PDB entry 1KI6 | X-ray diffraction, 2.37 A resolution | chains A and B

# Chain A
Molecule: Thymidine kinase
Source organism: Herpes simplex virus (type 1 / strain 17)
Notes: EC 2.7.1.21
UniProt: P03176 (KITH_HHV11); residue numbers follow UniProt; this construct covers 46-376
Chain sequence (331 residues; each row starts with the number of its first residue):
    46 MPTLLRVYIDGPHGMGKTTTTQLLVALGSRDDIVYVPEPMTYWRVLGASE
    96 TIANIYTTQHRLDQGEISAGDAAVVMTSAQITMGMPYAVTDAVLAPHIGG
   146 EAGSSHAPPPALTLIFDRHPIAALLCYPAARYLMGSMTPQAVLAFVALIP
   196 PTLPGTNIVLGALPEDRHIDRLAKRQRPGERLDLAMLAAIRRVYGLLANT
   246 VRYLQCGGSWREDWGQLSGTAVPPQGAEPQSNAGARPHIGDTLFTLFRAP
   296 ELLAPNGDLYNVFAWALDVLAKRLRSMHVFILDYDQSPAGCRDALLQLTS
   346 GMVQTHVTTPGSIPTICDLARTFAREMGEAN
Unresolved in the structure: 70-76, 148-153, 264-279, 375-376
Sequence notes: conflict Ala280 (Pro in P03176)
Ligand contacts: AHU (1',5'-anhydro-2',3'-dideoxy-2'-(5-iodouracil-1-yl)-D-ababino-hexitol): His58, Glu83, Trp88, Ile97, Ile100, Tyr101, Gln125, Met128, Tyr132, Arg163, Ala167, Ala168, Tyr172, Arg222, Glu225

# Chain B
Molecule: Thymidine kinase
Source organism: Herpes simplex virus (type 1 / strain 17)
Notes: EC 2.7.1.21
UniProt: P03176 (KITH_HHV11); numbering as in UniProt (aligned over 46-376)
Chain sequence (331 residues; numbered 46 to 376; the number before each row is that of its first residue):
    46 MPTLLRVYIDGPHGMGKTTTTQLLVALGSRDDIVYVPEPMTYWRVLGASE
    96 TIANIYTTQHRLDQGEISAGDAAVVMTSAQITMGMPYAVTDAVLAPHIGG
   146 EAGSSHAPPPALTLIFDRHPIAALLCYPAARYLMGSMTPQAVLAFVALIP
   196 PTLPGTNIVLGALPEDRHIDRLAKRQRPGERLDLAMLAAIRRVYGLLANT
   246 VRYLQCGGSWREDWGQLSGTAVPPQGAEPQSNAGPRPHIGDTLFTLFRAP
   296 ELLAPNGDLYNVFAWALDVLAKRLRSMHVFILDYDQSPAGCRDALLQLTS
   346 GMVQTHVTTPGSIPTICDLARTFAREMGEAN
Unresolved in the structure: 73-76, 148-153, 263-277, 375-376
Ligand contacts: AHU (1',5'-anhydro-2',3'-dideoxy-2'-(5-iodouracil-1-yl)-D-ababino-hexitol): His58, Glu83, Trp88, Ile97, Ile100, Tyr101, Gln125, Met128, Tyr132, Arg163, Ala167, Ala168, Tyr172, Arg222, Glu225

# How chain A and chain B interact
Contacting residue pairs - 52 pairs, chain A then chain B:
  Tyr87(A) - Gln185(B)
  Tyr87(A) - Phe308(B)  hydrophobic
  Leu91(A) - Gln185(B)  hydrogen bond (backbone-side chain)
  Leu91(A) - Tyr305(B)
  Leu91(A) - Phe308(B)
  Gly92(A) - Gln185(B)  hydrogen bond (backbone-side chain)
  Val119(A) - Val119(B)
  Val119(A) - Val120(B)  hydrophobic
  Val119(A) - Ser123(B)
  Val120(A) - Val119(B)  hydrophobic
  Ser123(A) - Val119(B)
  Ile126(A) - Ile126(B)  hydrophobic
  Ile126(A) - Ala189(B)  hydrophobic
  Ile126(A) - Phe190(B)  hydrophobic
  Met130(A) - Leu188(B)  hydrophobic
  Met130(A) - Ala189(B)  hydrophobic
  Val134(A) - Ala192(B)  hydrophobic
  Val134(A) - Ala311(B)  hydrophobic
  Ala137(A) - Val314(B)  hydrophobic
  Ala137(A) - Lys317(B)  hydrogen bond (backbone-side chain)
  Val138(A) - Trp310(B)  hydrophobic
  Gln185(A) - Tyr87(B)
  Gln185(A) - Leu91(B)  hydrogen bond (side chain-backbone)
  Gln185(A) - Gly92(B)  hydrogen bond (side chain-backbone)
  Leu188(A) - Met130(B)  hydrophobic
  Ala189(A) - Ile126(B)  hydrophobic
  Ala189(A) - Met130(B)  hydrophobic
  Phe190(A) - Ile126(B)  hydrophobic
  Ala192(A) - Val134(B)  hydrophobic
  Leu193(A) - Leu193(B)  hydrophobic
  Tyr305(A) - Leu91(B)
  Tyr305(A) - Glu371(B)
  Asn306(A) - Thr367(B)
  Asn306(A) - Glu371(B)  hydrogen bond (backbone-side chain)
  Val307(A) - Glu371(B)  hydrogen bond (backbone-side chain)
  Val307(A) - Met372(B)  hydrophobic
  Phe308(A) - Tyr87(B)  hydrophobic
  Phe308(A) - Leu91(B)
  Trp310(A) - Val138(B)  hydrophobic
  Trp310(A) - Leu364(B)  hydrophobic
  Trp310(A) - Phe368(B)
  Ala311(A) - Met130(B)  hydrophobic
  Ala311(A) - Val134(B)  hydrophobic
  Val314(A) - Ala137(B)  hydrophobic
  Lys317(A) - Ala137(B)  hydrogen bond (side chain-backbone)
  Leu364(A) - Trp310(B)  hydrophobic
  Thr367(A) - Asn306(B)
  Phe368(A) - Trp310(B)
  Glu371(A) - Tyr305(B)
  Glu371(A) - Asn306(B)  hydrogen bond (side chain-backbone)
  Glu371(A) - Val307(B)  hydrogen bond (side chain-backbone)
  Met372(A) - Val307(B)  hydrophobic
Interface residues without a listed pair, chain A (39 interface residues in all): Ala93, Thr122, Pro131, Ala133, Pro141, Leu169, Pro196, Glu296, Arg318
Interface residues without a listed pair, chain B (39 interface residues in all): Ala93, Thr122, Pro131, Ala133, Pro141, Leu169, Pro196, Glu296, Arg318

# Overview
The chain A/chain B interface involves 39 residues from each chain, with 10 hydrogen bonds. Polar contacts
include Leu91(A)-Gln185(B), Gly92(A)-Gln185(B) and Ala137(A)-Lys317(B). Ligands of chain A: compound AHU.
Bound to chain B: compound AHU.
Chain A is Thymidine kinase and chain B is Thymidine kinase, both from Herpes simplex virus (type 1 / strain
17); the structure, Crystal structure of thymidine kinase from herpes simplex virus type I complexed with a
5-iodouracil anhydrohexitol ..., was determined by X-ray diffraction.
